Entry 9E1R (electron microscopy, 3.10 A resolution); this record covers chains C and I of the 11 polymer chains in the assembly.

# Chain C
Name: Histone H2A type 1
Organism: Xenopus laevis
UniProtKB: P06897 (H2A1_XENLA); residues 0-129 here correspond to UniProt positions 1-130 (UniProt number = residue number + 1)
Chain sequence (130 residues; numbered 0 to 129; the number before each row is that of its first residue; numbering starts at 0):
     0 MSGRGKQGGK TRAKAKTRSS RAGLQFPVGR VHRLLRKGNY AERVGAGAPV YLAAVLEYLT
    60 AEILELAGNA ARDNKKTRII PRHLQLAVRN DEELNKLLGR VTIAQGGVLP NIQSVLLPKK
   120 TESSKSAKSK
Not modelled in the structure: 0-9, 119-129
Construct notes: conflict Arg99 (Gly100 in P06897), Ser123 (Ala124 in P06897)
Swiss-Prot annotation at these positions:
  - modified residue: Ser1 (N-acetylserine), Lys5 (N6-(2-hydroxyisobutyryl)lysine), Lys9 (N6-(2-hydroxyisobutyryl)lysine), Lys36 (N6-(2-hydroxyisobutyryl)lysine), Lys74 (N6-(2-hydroxyisobutyryl)lysine), Lys75 (N6-(2-hydroxyisobutyryl)lysine), Lys95 (N6-(2-hydroxyisobutyryl)lysine), Gln104 (N5-methylglutamine), Lys118 (N6-(2-hydroxyisobutyryl)lysine)
  - cross-link (Glycyl lysine isopeptide (Lys-Gly)): Lys13 (interchain with G-Cter in ubiquitin), Lys15 (interchain with G-Cter in ubiquitin), Lys119 (interchain with G-Cter in ubiquitin)

# Chain I
Molecule: 152-nt DNA strand
Organism: Homo sapiens
Sequence (152 nucleotides; each row starts with the number of its first residue; numbers below 1 keep their minus sign (DG-75 is residue -75)):
   -75 GCACAGGATG TATATATCTG ACACGTGCCT GGAGACTAGG GAGTAATCCC CTTGGCGGTT
   -15 AAAACGCGGG GGACAGCGCG TACGTGCGTT TAAGCGGTGC TAGAGCTGTC TACGACCAAT
    45 TGAGCGGCCT CGGCACCGGG ATTCTCCAGG GC

# How chain C and chain I interact
Contacting residue pairs - 15 pairs, chain C then chain I:
  Arg11(C) - DT45(I)  hydrogen bond to the sugar
  Lys13(C) - DA47(I)  salt bridge to the phosphate
  Arg29(C) - DC49(I)  phosphate contact
  Arg29(C) - DG50(I)  salt bridge to the phosphate
  Glu41(C) - DC40(I)  phosphate contact
  Arg42(C) - DA39(I)  hydrogen bond to the sugar
  Arg42(C) - DC40(I)  phosphate contact
  Val43(C) - DA39(I)  sugar contact
  Val43(C) - DC40(I)  hydrogen bond to the phosphate
  Gly44(C) - DA39(I)  phosphate contact
  Ala45(C) - DA39(I)  phosphate contact
  Thr76(C) - DC58(I)  phosphate contact
  Thr76(C) - DA59(I)  hydrogen bond to the phosphate
  Arg77(C) - DC58(I)  sugar contact
  Arg77(C) - DA59(I)  hydrogen bond to the phosphate
Other interface residues (no listed pair), chain C (13 interface residues in all): Thr16, His31, Lys75
Other interface residues (no listed pair), chain I (11 interface residues in all): DT44, DG48, DC60

# Overview
Chain C and chain I form an interface of 13 and 11 residues respectively; the contacts include 5 hydrogen
bonds and 2 salt bridges. Polar contacts include Arg11(C)-DT45(I), Arg42(C)-DA39(I) and Val43(C)-DC40(I).
Chain C is Histone H2A type 1 (Xenopus laevis) and chain I is a 152-nt DNA strand (Homo sapiens); the
structure, Snf2h bound nucleosome complex - ClassB4, was determined by electron microscopy, deposited together
with 9E1L, 9E1M, 9E1N, 9E1O, 9E1P, 9E1Q and 4 further entries.
